PDB entry 1TWH | X-ray diffraction, 3.40 A resolution | chains B and L of the 10 polymer chains in the assembly

Chain B:
Name: DNA-directed RNA polymerase II 140 kDa polypeptide
From: Saccharomyces cerevisiae
Notes: EC 2.7.7.6
UniProtKB: P08518 (RPB2_YEAST); residues 1-1224 here = UniProt positions 1-1224
Sequence (1224 residues; numbered 1 to 1224; the number before each row is that of its first residue):
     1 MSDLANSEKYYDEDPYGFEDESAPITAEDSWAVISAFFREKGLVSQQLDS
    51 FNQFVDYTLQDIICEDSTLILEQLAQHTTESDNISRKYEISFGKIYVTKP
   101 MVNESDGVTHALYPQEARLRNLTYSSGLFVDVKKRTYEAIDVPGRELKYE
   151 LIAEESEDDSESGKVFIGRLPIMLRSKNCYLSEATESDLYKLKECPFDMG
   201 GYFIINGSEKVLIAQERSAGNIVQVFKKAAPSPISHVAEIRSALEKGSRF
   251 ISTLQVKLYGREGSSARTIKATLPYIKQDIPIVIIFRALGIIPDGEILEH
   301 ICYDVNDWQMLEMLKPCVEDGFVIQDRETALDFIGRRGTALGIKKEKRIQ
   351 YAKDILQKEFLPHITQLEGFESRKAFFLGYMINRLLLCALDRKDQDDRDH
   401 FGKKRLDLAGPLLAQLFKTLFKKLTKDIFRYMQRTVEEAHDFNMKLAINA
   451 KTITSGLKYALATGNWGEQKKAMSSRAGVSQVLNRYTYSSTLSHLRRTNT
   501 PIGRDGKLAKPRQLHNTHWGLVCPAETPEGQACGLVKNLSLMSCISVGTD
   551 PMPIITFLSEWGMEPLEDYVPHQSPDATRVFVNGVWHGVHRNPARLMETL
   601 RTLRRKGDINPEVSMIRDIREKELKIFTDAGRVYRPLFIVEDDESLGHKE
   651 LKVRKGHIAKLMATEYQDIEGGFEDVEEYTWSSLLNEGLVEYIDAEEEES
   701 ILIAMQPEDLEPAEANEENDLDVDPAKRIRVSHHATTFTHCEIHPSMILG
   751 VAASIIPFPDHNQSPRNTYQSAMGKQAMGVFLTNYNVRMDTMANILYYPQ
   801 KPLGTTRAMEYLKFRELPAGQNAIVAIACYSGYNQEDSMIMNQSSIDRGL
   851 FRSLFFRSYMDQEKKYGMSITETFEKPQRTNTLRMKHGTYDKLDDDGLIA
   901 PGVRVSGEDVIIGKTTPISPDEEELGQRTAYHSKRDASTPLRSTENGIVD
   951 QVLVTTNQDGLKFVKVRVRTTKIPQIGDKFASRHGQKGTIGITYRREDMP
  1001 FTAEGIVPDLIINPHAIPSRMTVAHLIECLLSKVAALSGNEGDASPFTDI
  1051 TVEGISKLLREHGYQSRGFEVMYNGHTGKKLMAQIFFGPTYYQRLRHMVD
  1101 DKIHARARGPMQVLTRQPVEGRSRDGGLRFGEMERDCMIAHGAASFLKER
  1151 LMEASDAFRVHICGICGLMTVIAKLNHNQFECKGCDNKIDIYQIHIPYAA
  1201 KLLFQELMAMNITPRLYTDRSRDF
Not modelled in the structure: 1-17, 71-88, 139-163, 438-445, 468-476, 503-508, 669-677, 713-721, 917-932, 1111-1126
Metal / ion sites: Mn2+: Asp-837 (together with ATP) (shared with 2 residues of chain A); Zn2+: Cys-1163, Cys-1166, Cys-1182, Cys-1185
Small-molecule neighbours: ATP: Arg-766, Asp-837, Gln-986, Lys-987, Arg-1020

Chain L:
Name: DNA-directed RNA polymerases I, II, and III 7.7 kDa polypeptide
From: Saccharomyces cerevisiae
Notes: EC 2.7.7.6
UniProtKB: P40422 (RPC10_YEAST); residue numbers follow UniProt; this construct covers 1-70
Sequence (70 residues; each row starts with the number of its first residue):
     1 MSREGFQIPTNLDAAAAGTSQARTATLKYICAECSSKLSLSRTDAVRCKD
    51 CGHRILLKARTKRLVQFEAR
Not modelled in the structure: 1-24
Metal / ion sites: Zn2+: Cys-31, Cys-34, Cys-48, Cys-51
Curated features (UniProtKB/Swiss-Prot):
  - zinc finger: Cys-31 to Cys-51 (C4-type)
  - binding site (Zn(2+)): Cys-31, Cys-34, Cys-48, Cys-51

Interface between chain B and chain L:
Pairs across the interface (42; chain B residue first):
  Glu-104(B) with Arg-54(L), salt bridge
  Ser-105(B) with Arg-54(L)
  Asp-106(B) with Arg-47(L), hydrogen bond (backbone-side chain)
  Gly-107(B) with Arg-47(L)
  His-110(B) with His-53(L)
  Glu-116(B) with His-53(L)
  Leu-119(B) with Ile-55(L), hydrophobic
  Arg-120(B) with Arg-54(L); Ile-55(L)
  Lys-193(B) with Ala-32(L)
  Arg-852(B) with Arg-70(L), hydrogen bond (side chain-backbone)
  Asp-891(B) with Arg-63(L)
  Lys-892(B) with Arg-63(L)
  Asp-894(B) with Lys-58(L), salt bridge
  Asp-895(B) with Arg-42(L)
  Asp-896(B) with Tyr-29(L), hydrogen bond; Lys-58(L), salt bridge
  Leu-898(B) with Lys-58(L)
  Ile-899(B) with Lys-58(L)
  Ala-900(B) with Lys-58(L); Ala-59(L)
  Pro-901(B) with Lys-58(L); Ala-59(L); Arg-60(L); Thr-61(L), hydrogen bond (backbone-backbone)
  Gly-902(B) with Val-65(L)
  Val-903(B) with Thr-61(L)
  Arg-904(B) with Gln-66(L), hydrogen bond (side chain-backbone); Phe-67(L); Glu-68(L), salt bridge
  Ile-948(B) with Phe-67(L), hydrophobic
  Val-952(B) with Leu-56(L); Leu-57(L); Lys-58(L), hydrogen bond (backbone-backbone)
  Leu-953(B) with Ile-55(L), hydrophobic; Leu-56(L)
  Val-954(B) with Ile-55(L); Leu-56(L), hydrogen bond (backbone-backbone)
  Thr-955(B) with Arg-54(L); Ile-55(L)
  Thr-956(B) with Val-46(L); Arg-54(L)
Also at the interface, not in a pair above, chain B (34 interface residues in all): Asp-847, Phe-874, Glu-875, Gln-951, Arg-969, Ile-973

Overview:
Chain B and chain L form an interface of 34 and 20 residues respectively, with 7 hydrogen bonds and 4 salt
bridges. Polar contacts include Glu-104(B)/Arg-54(L), Asp-894(B)/Lys-58(L) and Asp-896(B)/Lys-58(L). Chain B
binds ATP. Curated annotation (UniProt) lists 4 Zn2+-binding residues on chain L.
Here chain B is DNA-directed RNA polymerase II 140 kDa polypeptide and chain L is DNA-directed RNA polymerases
I, II, and III 7.7 kDa polypeptide, both from Saccharomyces cerevisiae. Entry 1TWH (RNA polymerase II
complexed with 2'dATP) was determined by X-ray diffraction (same publication as 1R9S, 1R9T, 1TWA, 1TWC, 1TWF
and 1TWG).
